6CK9 - chains D and G of the 6 polymer chains in the assembly; structure by X-ray diffraction, 2.71 A resolution.

[Chain D]
Protein: 35O22 scFv heavy chain portion
From: Homo sapiens
Notes: antibody fragment or engineered binder
Sequence (134 residues; numbered 1 to 116 plus 18 insertion-coded residues; the number before each row is that of its first residue; a row labelled like 72A-72H holds insertion residues (72A, then the next letters in order)):
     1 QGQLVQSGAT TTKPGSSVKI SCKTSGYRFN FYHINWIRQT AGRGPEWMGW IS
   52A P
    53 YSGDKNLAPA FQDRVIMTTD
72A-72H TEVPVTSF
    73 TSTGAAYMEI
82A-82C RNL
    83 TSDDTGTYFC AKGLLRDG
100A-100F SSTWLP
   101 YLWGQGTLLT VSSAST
Disordered / not traced: 111-116
Disulfides: Cys22-Cys92

[Chain G]
Protein: gp120 of Envelope glycoprotein gp160
From: Human immunodeficiency virus 1
Sequence (463 residues; numbered 33 to 513 plus 1 insertion-coded residue; 19 numbers in that range are skipped by the numbering (no residue carries them; nothing is unmodelled there); the number before each row is that of its first residue):
    33 NLWVTVYYGV PVWKEAKTTL FCASDAKAYE KEVHNVWATH ACVPTDPNPQ EMVLENVTEN
    93 FNMWKNDMVD QMHEDIISLW DQSLKPCVKL TPLCVTLNCT NVNVTNTN
   147 NNNMKEEMKN CSFNTTTEIR DKKQKEYALF YRLDIVPLNE NSSEYRLINC NTSTITQICP
   207 KVSFDPIPIH YCAPAGYAIL KCNNKTFNGT GPCNNVSTVQ CTHGIKPVVS TQLLLNGSLA
   267 EEEIIIRSEN LTDNAKTIIV HLNESVEINC TRPNNNTRKS IRI
   312 GPGQTFYATG D
  322A I
   323 IGDIRQAHCN ISEAKWNKTL QRVKKKLKEH F
   355 PNKTIKFAPS SGGDLEITTH SFNCRGEFFY CNTSKLFN
   403 STYNNTTSNS TITLPCRIKQ IINMWQEVGR AMYAPPIAGN ITCKSNITGL LLTRDGGNNN
   463 NNTETFRPGG GDMRDNWRSE LYKYKVVEIK PLGIAPTKCK RRVVERRRRR R
Disordered / not traced: 60-65, 147-151, 186-188, 403-410, 460-462, 506-513
Disulfides: Cys54-Cys74, Cys119-Cys205, Cys126-Cys196, Cys131-Cys157, Cys218-Cys247, Cys228-Cys239, Cys296-Cys331, Cys378-Cys445, Cys385-Cys418
Covalent attachments: glycan linked to Asn88, Asn332; N-acetylglucosamine (NAG) linked to Asn130, Asn156, Asn160, Asn197, Asn230, Asn234, Asn241, Asn262, Asn276, Asn289, Asn295, Asn301, Asn386, Asn442, Asn448

[Chain D / chain G interface]
Contacting residue pairs (10):
  Arg28(D) - Asn88(G)
  Arg28(D) - Thr90(G)  hydrogen bond
  Phe31(D) - Asn88(G)
  Tyr53(D) - Glu87(G)  hydrogen bond
  Tyr53(D) - Asn88(G)
  Pro72D(D) - Pro238(G)
  Pro72D(D) - Asn240(G)
  Val72E(D) - Pro238(G)
  Thr72F(D) - Thr90(G)
  Ser72G(D) - Thr90(G)  hydrogen bond (side chain-backbone)
Interface residues without a listed pair, chain D (8 interface residues in all): Glu72B
Interface residues without a listed pair, chain G (7 interface residues in all): Glu91, Asn92

[Summary]
Chain D and chain G form an interface of 8 and 7 residues respectively, with 3 hydrogen bonds. Among the polar
pairs are Arg28(D)-Thr90(G), Tyr53(D)-Glu87(G) and Ser72G(D)-Thr90(G). N-acetylglucosamine is covalently
linked to Asn130(G), Asn156(G), Asn160(G), Asn197(G), Asn230(G) and Asn234(G) and 9 more.
Chain D is 35O22 scFv heavy chain portion (Homo sapiens) and chain G is gp120 of Envelope glycoprotein gp160
(Human immunodeficiency virus 1); the structure, Crystal Structure of HIV-1 ConC_Base0 Prefusion Env Trimer in
Complex with Human Antibody Fragment 3H109L and ..., was determined by X-ray diffraction.
